Entry 6A9T (X-ray diffraction, 2.15 A resolution); this record covers chain A.

== Chain A ==
Name: Intermediate cleaving peptidase 55
Source organism: Saccharomyces cerevisiae (strain ATCC 204508 / S288c)
Notes: EC 3.4.11.26
UniProt: P40051 (ICP55_YEAST); residues 58-511 here = UniProt positions 58-511
Chain sequence (455 residues; row label = number of the first residue in the row):
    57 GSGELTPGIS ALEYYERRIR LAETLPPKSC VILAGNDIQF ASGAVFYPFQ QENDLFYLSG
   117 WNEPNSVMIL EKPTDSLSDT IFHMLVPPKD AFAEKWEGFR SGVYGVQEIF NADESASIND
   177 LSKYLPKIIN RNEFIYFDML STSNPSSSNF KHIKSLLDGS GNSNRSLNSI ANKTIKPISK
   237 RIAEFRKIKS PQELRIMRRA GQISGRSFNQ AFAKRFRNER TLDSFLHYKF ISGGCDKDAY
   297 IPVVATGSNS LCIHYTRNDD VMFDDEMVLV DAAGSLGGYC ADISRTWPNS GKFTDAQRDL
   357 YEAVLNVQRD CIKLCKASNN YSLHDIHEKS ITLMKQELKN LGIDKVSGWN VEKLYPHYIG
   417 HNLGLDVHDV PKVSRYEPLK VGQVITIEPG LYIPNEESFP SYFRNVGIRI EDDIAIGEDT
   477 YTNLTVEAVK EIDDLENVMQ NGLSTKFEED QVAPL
Unresolved in the structure: 57, 97-101, 154, 198-201, 215-229, 500-511
Sequence notes: expression tag (57); engineered mutation Glu189 (Asp in P40051)
Bound ions: Mn2+ site 1: Asp327, Asp338, Glu467 (together with glycine); Mn2+ site 2: Asp338, His417, Glu444, Glu467 (together with glycine)
Small-molecule neighbours:
  - glycine (GLY): Tyr296, Asp327, Asp338, His417, Val423, His424, Glu444, Glu467
  - jeffamine (JEF; O-(O-(2-aminopropyl)-o'-(2-methoxyethyl)polypropylene glycol 500)): Tyr296, Ile297, Val299, Ile309, His310, Thr312, Asp327, His413, Tyr414, Gly416, His417, His424, Glu444, Arg465
UniProt features mapped onto this chain:
  - binding site (Mn(2+)): Asp327, Asp338, His417, Glu444, Glu467

== Summary ==
Bound to chain A: glycine and jeffamine. Asp327, Asp338 and Glu467 form the Mn2+ site 1. The Mn2+ site 2 is
built by Asp338, His417, Glu444 and Glu467. From UniProt: 5 Mn2+-binding residues.
Chain A is Intermediate cleaving peptidase 55 (Saccharomyces cerevisiae (strain ATCC 204508 / S288c)); the
structure, Crystal structure of Icp55 from Saccharomyces cerevisiae (N-terminal 58 residues deletion), was
determined by X-ray diffraction (same publication as 6A9U and 6A9V).
